2R7W - chains X and A; structure by X-ray diffraction, 2.60 A resolution.

== Chain X ==
Molecule: 7-nt RNA strand
Sequence (7 nucleotides; row label = number of the first residue in the row):
  1101 UGUGACC

== Chain A ==
Protein: RNA-dependent RNA polymerase
Source organism: Simian rotavirus
UniProtKB: O37061 (O37061_9REOV); residue numbers follow UniProt; this construct covers 1-1089
Sequence (1095 residues; row label = number of the first residue in the row):
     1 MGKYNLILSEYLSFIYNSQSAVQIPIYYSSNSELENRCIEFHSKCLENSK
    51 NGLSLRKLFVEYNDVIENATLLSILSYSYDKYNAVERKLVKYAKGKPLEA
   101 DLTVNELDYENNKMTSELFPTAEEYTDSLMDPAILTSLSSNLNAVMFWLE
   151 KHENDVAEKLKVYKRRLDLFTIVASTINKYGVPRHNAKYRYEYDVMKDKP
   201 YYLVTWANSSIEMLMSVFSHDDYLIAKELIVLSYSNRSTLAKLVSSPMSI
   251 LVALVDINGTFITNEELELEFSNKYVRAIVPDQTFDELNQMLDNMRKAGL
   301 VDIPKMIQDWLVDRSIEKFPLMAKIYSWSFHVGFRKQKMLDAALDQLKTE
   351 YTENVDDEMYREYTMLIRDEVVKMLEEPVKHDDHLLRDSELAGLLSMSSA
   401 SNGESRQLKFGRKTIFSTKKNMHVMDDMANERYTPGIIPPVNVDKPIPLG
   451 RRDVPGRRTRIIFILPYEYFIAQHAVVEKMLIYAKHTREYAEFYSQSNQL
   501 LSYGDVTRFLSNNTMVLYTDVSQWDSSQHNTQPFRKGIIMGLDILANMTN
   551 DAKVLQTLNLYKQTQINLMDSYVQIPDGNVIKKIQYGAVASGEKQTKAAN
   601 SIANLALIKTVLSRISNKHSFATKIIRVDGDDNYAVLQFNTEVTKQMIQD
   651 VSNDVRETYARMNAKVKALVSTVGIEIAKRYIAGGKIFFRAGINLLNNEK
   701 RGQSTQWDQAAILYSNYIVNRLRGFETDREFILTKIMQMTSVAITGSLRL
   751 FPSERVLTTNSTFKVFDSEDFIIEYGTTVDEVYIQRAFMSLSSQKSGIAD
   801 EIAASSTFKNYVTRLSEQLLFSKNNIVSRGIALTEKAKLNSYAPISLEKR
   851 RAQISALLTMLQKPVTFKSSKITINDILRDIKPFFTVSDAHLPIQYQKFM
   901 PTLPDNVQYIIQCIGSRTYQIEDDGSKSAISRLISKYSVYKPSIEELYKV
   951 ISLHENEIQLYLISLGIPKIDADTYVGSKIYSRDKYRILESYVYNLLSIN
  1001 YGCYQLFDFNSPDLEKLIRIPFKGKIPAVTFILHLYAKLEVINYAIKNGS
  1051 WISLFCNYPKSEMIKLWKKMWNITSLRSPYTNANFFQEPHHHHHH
Unresolved in the structure: 1, 19-21, 347-357, 1089-1095
Small-molecule neighbours: GTP (guanosine-5'-triphosphate): Ile-15, Tyr-16, Ser-78, Asp-80, Lys-81, Tyr-82, Asn-83, Ala-84, Val-85, Ser-137, Ser-140, Asn-143, His-185, Tyr-189, Gly-746, Arg-749

== Chain X / chain A interface ==
Residue-residue contacts - 34 pairs, chain X then chain A:
  U1101(X) / Ile-415(A)  base contact
  U1101(X) / Phe-416(A)  stacking on the base
  U1101(X) / Tyr-842(A)  hydrogen bond to the base
  U1101(X) / Ala-843(A)  sugar contact
  U1101(X) / Pro-844(A)  sugar contact
  G1102(X) / Asp-127(A)  base contact
  G1102(X) / Asn-186(A)  hydrogen bond to the base
  G1102(X) / Lys-188(A)  hydrogen bond to the base
  G1102(X) / Arg-190(A)  base contact
  G1102(X) / Ala-843(A)  phosphate contact
  U1103(X) / Arg-701(A)  base contact
  U1103(X) / Gly-702(A)  hydrogen bond to the base
  G1104(X) / Ser-401(A)  hydrogen bond to the phosphate
  G1104(X) / Thr-418(A)  hydrogen bond to the phosphate
  G1104(X) / Lys-419(A)  salt bridge to the phosphate
  G1104(X) / Gly-450(A)  sugar contact
  G1104(X) / Ile-464(A)  sugar contact
  G1104(X) / Arg-701(A)  hydrogen bond to the base
  A1105(X) / Ala-400(A)  sugar contact
  A1105(X) / Ser-401(A)  hydrogen bond to the phosphate
  A1105(X) / Lys-420(A)  hydrogen bond to the phosphate
  A1105(X) / Ile-462(A)  base contact
  A1105(X) / Phe-463(A)  sugar contact
  A1105(X) / Ile-464(A)  sugar contact
  A1105(X) / Gly-592(A)  hydrogen bond to the sugar
  C1106(X) / Ser-398(A)  hydrogen bond to the phosphate
  C1106(X) / Ala-400(A)  phosphate contact
  C1106(X) / Lys-420(A)  salt bridge to the phosphate
  C1106(X) / Gly-592(A)  sugar contact
  C1106(X) / Glu-593(A)  sugar contact
  C1106(X) / Lys-594(A)  sugar contact
  C1107(X) / Phe-470(A)  phosphate contact
  C1107(X) / Lys-594(A)  salt bridge to the phosphate
  C1107(X) / Lys-597(A)  hydrogen bond to the sugar
Other interface residues (no listed pair), chain A (33 interface residues in all): Glu-192, Leu-449, Arg-451, Arg-452, Ser-591, Lys-700, Leu-847

== Summary ==
7 residues of chain X and 33 residues of chain A are in contact; the contacts include 12 hydrogen bonds, 3
salt bridges and 1 aromatic stacking contact. Polar contacts include U1101(X)/Tyr-842(A), G1102(X)/Asn-186(A)
and G1102(X)/Lys-188(A). Chain A binds GTP.
Chain X is a 7-nt RNA strand and chain A is RNA-dependent RNA polymerase (Simian rotavirus); the structure,
Crystal Structure of Rotavirus SA11 VP1/RNA (UGUGACC)/mRNA 5'-CAP (m7GpppG) complex, was determined by X-ray
diffraction (same publication as 2R7R, 2R7S, 2R7T, 2R7U, 2R7V and 2R7X).
